Entry 8PEY (electron microscopy, 3.00 A resolution); this record covers chains L and M of the 23 polymer chains in the assembly.

# Chain L (and M)
Protein: Transcription termination factor Rho
Organism: Escherichia coli
Notes: EC 3.6.4.-; chain M of this document is another copy of the same molecule, construct and numbering; everything in this record applies to it too
Reference sequence: P0AG30 (RHO_ECOLI); residue numbers follow UniProt; this construct covers 1-419
Chain sequence (419 residues; numbered 1 to 419; the number before each row is that of its first residue):
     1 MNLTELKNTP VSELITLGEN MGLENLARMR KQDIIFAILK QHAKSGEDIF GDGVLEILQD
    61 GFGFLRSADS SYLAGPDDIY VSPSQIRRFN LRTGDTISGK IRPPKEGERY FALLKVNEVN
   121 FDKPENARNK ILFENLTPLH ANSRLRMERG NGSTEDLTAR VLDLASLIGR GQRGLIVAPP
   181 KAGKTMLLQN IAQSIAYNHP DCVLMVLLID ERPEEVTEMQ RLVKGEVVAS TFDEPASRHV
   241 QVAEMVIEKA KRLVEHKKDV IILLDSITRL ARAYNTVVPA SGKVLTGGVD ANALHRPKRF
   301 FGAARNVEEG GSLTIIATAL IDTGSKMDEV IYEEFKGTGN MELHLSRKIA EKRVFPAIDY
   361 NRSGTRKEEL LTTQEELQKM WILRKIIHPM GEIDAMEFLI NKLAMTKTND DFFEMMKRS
Sequence notes: engineered mutation Leu167 (Pro in P0AG30)
Bound ions: Mg2+: Thr185 (together with ATP-gamma-S)
Ligand contacts:
  - ATP-gamma-S (AGS; phosphothiophosphoric acid-adenylate ester), molecule 1: Thr158, Pro180, Lys181, Ala182, Gly183, Lys184, Thr185, Met186, Arg212, Glu215, Phe355
  - ATP-gamma-S (AGS), molecule 2: Arg366, Lys367, Glu369
Swiss-Prot annotation at these positions:
  - region: Gly61 to Arg66 (RNA-binding 1), Asp78 to Tyr80 (RNA-binding 1), Glu108 to Tyr110 (RNA-binding 1), Val284 to Gly288 (RNA-binding 2)
  - binding site (ATP): Gly169 to Gly174, Lys181 to Met186, Arg212
  - site: Lys326 (RNA-binding 2)
  - mutagenesis: Phe62 (F62L/A: Defective for RNA-binding), Phe64 (F64L/A: Defective for RNA-binding), Lys181 (K181Q: Partial loss of ATPase, helicase and termination activity), Lys184 (K184Q: Improves ATPase and helicase activity but reduced termination activity), Cys202 (C202G/S: Does not affect the kinetics of ATP hydrolysis and inhibition by bicyclomycin), Asp265 (D265N: Loss of ATPase activity, helicase and termination activity)
From the paper describing this entry:
  - mutagenesis - P167L: increased binding to Polarity suppression protein
  - mutagenesis - P167L: increased catalytic activity on ATP
  - mutagenesis - P167L: decreased stability
  - mutagenesis - P167L (Kd 14.0 uM): decreased binding to mant-ATPgammaS

# Chain L / chain M interface
Contacting residue pairs (56; chain L residue first):
  Val11(L) - Ile131(M)  hydrophobic
  Val11(L) - Asn135(M)
  Asn25(L) - Asn90(M)  hydrogen bond
  Ala27(L) - Arg128(M)
  Ala27(L) - Lys130(M)
  Ala27(L) - Leu132(M)
  Arg28(L) - Asn90(M)  hydrogen bond (side chain-backbone)
  Arg28(L) - Arg92(M)  hydrogen bond (backbone-side chain)
  Arg28(L) - Asp95(M)  salt bridge
  Arg28(L) - Ala127(M)  hydrogen bond (side chain-backbone)
  Arg28(L) - Arg128(M)
  Arg28(L) - Lys130(M)
  Arg28(L) - Leu132(M)
  Arg28(L) - Arg252(M)
  Arg28(L) - Glu255(M)  salt bridge
  Met29(L) - Leu132(M)
  Met29(L) - Asn135(M)
  Lys31(L) - Asn135(M)
  Lys181(L) - Arg366(M)
  Arg212(L) - Arg173(M)
  Arg212(L) - Gly337(M)
  Arg212(L) - Thr338(M)
  Arg212(L) - Arg366(M)
  Pro213(L) - Pro138(M)  hydrophobic
  Pro213(L) - Arg173(M)
  Pro213(L) - Arg305(M)
  Glu214(L) - Leu139(M)
  Glu214(L) - His140(M)
  Glu214(L) - Arg173(M)  salt bridge
  Glu214(L) - Asn340(M)
  Glu215(L) - His140(M)  salt bridge
  Thr217(L) - Pro138(M)
  Glu218(L) - His140(M)  salt bridge
  Arg221(L) - Leu139(M)
  Arg221(L) - Glu308(M)  salt bridge
  Phe232(L) - Arg173(M)
  Phe232(L) - Lys298(M)
  Phe232(L) - Gly302(M)
  Phe232(L) - Thr338(M)
  Asp233(L) - His295(M)
  Asp233(L) - Lys298(M)
  Asp233(L) - Arg299(M)
  Asp233(L) - Gly302(M)
  Glu234(L) - His295(M)
  Pro235(L) - His295(M)
  Arg272(L) - Glu334(M)  salt bridge
  Asn275(L) - Lys283(M)
  Thr276(L) - Lys283(M)
  Thr276(L) - Leu285(M)
  Thr276(L) - Ala291(M)
  Val278(L) - Lys283(M)  hydrogen bond (backbone-side chain)
  Ala280(L) - Lys283(M)
  Thr323(L) - Lys336(M)
  Gly324(L) - Lys336(M)
  Arg353(L) - Leu377(M)
  Arg353(L) - Trp381(M)
Other interface residues (no listed pair), chain L (31 interface residues in all): Ile15, Arg30, Pro279, Glu351, Lys352
Other interface residues (no listed pair), chain M (33 interface residues in all): Asn129

# Summary
The interface between chain L and chain M involves 31 residues on one side and 33 on the other; the contacts
include 5 hydrogen bonds and 7 salt bridges. Polar pairs include Arg28(L)-Asp95(M), Arg28(L)-Glu255(M) and
Glu214(L)-Arg173(M). From the paper: P167L of chain L increases binding to Polarity suppression protein; P167L
of chain L increases catalytic activity on ATP.
Chain L and chain M are both Transcription termination factor Rho (Escherichia coli); the structure, Rho
P167L-ATPgS-Psu complex II locked, was determined by electron microscopy (same publication as 8PEU, 8PEW,
8PEX, 9GCS and 9GCT).
